8YS5 - chains A and G of the 8 polymer chains in the assembly; structure by electron microscopy, 2.95 A resolution.

# Chain A (and G)
Name: 2-oxoglutarate synthase subunit alpha
Organism: Helicobacter pylori
Notes: chain G of this document is another copy of the same molecule, construct and numbering; everything in this record applies to it too
Reference sequence: A0A2T6W5S4 (A0A2T6W5S4_HELPX); residue numbers follow UniProt; this construct covers 1-375
Chain sequence (375 residues; row label = number of the first residue in the row):
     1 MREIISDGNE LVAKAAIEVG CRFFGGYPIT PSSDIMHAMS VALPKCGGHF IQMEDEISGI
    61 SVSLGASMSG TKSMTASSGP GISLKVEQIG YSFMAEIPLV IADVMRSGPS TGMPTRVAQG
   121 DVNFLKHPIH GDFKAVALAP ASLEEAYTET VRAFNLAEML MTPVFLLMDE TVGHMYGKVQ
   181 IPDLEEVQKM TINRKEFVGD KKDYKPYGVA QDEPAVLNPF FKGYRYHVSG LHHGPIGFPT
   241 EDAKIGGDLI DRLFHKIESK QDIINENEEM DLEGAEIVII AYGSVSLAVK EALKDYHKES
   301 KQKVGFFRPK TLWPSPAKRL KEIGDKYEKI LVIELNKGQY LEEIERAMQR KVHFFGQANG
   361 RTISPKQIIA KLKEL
Not modelled in the structure: 375
Ligand contacts: thiamine diphosphate: Pro28, Ile29, Pro80, Arg106, Thr111

# Chain A / chain G interface
Contacting residue pairs (83):
  Pro80(A) with Glu87(G); His130(G)
  Ser83(A) with Val86(G); His130(G)
  Val86(A) with Ser83(G)
  Glu87(A) with Pro80(G)
  Met94(A) with Pro109(G), hydrophobic
  Gly108(A) with Gly131(G)
  Pro109(A) with Met94(G); His130(G); Asp132(G)
  Ser110(A) with Tyr91(G); His130(G); Gly230(G)
  Thr111(A) with Gly230(G); Leu231(G)
  Gly112(A) with Gly230(G), hydrogen bond (backbone-backbone); Leu231(G); His232(G)
  Met113(A) with His232(G); Glu241(G); Asp242(G); Gly246(G)
  Thr115(A) with Glu241(G), hydrogen bond
  Arg116(A) with Glu241(G), salt bridge
  Gly120(A) with Gly131(G), hydrogen bond (backbone-backbone)
  Asp121(A) with His130(G); Gly131(G), hydrogen bond (side chain-backbone)
  Asn123(A) with His127(G)
  Phe124(A) with Pro128(G); Ile129(G); His130(G)
  Lys126(A) with Glu342(G), salt bridge
  His127(A) with Asn123(G); Gln339(G)
  Pro128(A) with Phe124(G)
  Ile129(A) with Phe124(G)
  His130(A) with Pro80(G); Ser83(G), hydrogen bond; Pro109(G); Ser110(G); Asp121(G); Phe124(G)
  Gly131(A) with Gly108(G); Gly120(G); Asp121(G); Gln339(G)
  Asp132(A) with Pro109(G); Lys337(G); Gln339(G), hydrogen bond
  Gly230(A) with Ser110(G), hydrogen bond (backbone-side chain); Gly112(G)
  Leu231(A) with Gly112(G)
  His232(A) with Gly112(G); Met113(G)
  Glu241(A) with Pro114(G); Thr115(G), hydrogen bond; Arg361(G), hydrogen bond (backbone-side chain)
  Ala243(A) with Asn359(G); Arg361(G)
  Gly246(A) with Met113(G)
  Asp251(A) with Lys337(G), salt bridge
  Asn336(A) with Asp132(G)
  Lys337(A) with Asp132(G), hydrogen bond (backbone-side chain); Ile250(G); Asp251(G), salt bridge; Phe254(G)
  Gln339(A) with His127(G); Gly131(G)
  Glu342(A) with Lys126(G), salt bridge; Arg346(G)
  Glu345(A) with Arg346(G), salt bridge
  Arg346(A) with Glu342(G); Glu345(G), salt bridge; Arg346(G)
  Gln349(A) with Gln349(G); Lys351(G)
  Lys351(A) with Gln349(G)
  Ala358(A) with Ile250(G)
  Asn359(A) with Ala243(G)
  Arg361(A) with Glu241(G), hydrogen bond (side chain-backbone); Asp242(G); Ala243(G)
Other interface residues (no listed pair), chain A (50 interface residues in all): Gly79, Leu84, Tyr91, Pro114, Asp242, Gly247, Ile250, Phe254
Other interface residues (no listed pair), chain G (52 interface residues in all): Gly79, Leu84, Gly90, Thr111, Arg116, Thr240, Gly247, Asn336, Ala358

# Overview
50 residues of chain A and 52 residues of chain G are in contact, with 11 hydrogen bonds and 7 salt bridges.
Polar contacts include Arg116(A)-Glu241(G), Lys126(A)-Glu342(G) and Asp251(A)-Lys337(G). Chain A binds
thiamine diphosphate.
Chain A and chain G are both 2-oxoglutarate synthase subunit alpha (Helicobacter pylori); the structure,
Cryo-EM structure of the Helicobacter pylori OorDABC complex in the apo-form, was determined by electron
microscopy (same publication as 8YS6).
